6RDD - chains 3 and M of the 13 polymer chains in the assembly; structure by electron microscopy, 3.20 A resolution.

# Chain 3
Protein: Mitochondrial F1F0 ATP synthase associated 32 kDa protein
Organism: Polytomella sp. Pringsheim 198.80
Reference sequence: K0J903 (K0J903_9CHLO); residue numbers follow UniProt; this construct covers 1-325
Chain sequence (325 residues; row label = number of the first residue in the row):
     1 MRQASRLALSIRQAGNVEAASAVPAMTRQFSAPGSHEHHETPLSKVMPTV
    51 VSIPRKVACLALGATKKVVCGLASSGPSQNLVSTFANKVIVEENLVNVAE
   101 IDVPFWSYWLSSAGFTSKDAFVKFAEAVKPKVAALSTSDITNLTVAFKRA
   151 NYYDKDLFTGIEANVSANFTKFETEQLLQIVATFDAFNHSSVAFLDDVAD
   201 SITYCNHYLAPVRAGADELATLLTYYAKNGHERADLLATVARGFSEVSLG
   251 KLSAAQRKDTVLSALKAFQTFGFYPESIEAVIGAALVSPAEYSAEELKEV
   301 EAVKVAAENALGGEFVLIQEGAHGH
Unresolved in the structure: 1-76, 322-325

# Chain M
Protein: Mitochondrial ATP synthase subunit 6
Organism: Polytomella sp. Pringsheim 198.80
Reference sequence: H8PGG3 (H8PGG3_9CHLO); numbering as in UniProt (aligned over 1-327)
Chain sequence (327 residues; numbered 1 to 327; the number before each row is that of its first residue):
     1 MSVLSSVSMGSRIGSSLLGRSSAYLAQCGFSTRSNLNGSIDTSSSVFQAL
    51 SSDNENKPAASPLNVKLPGMSCSSILLPKTSRIAVPFGNQTMAMSSVRDV
   101 KTGSLPTNFLTGVYRFWRSQNPAEKPHDPVNDRLLPAVVDASDKRASIGT
   151 WATTFFCTIISCNLLGLMPFNEAPTSGLGFATGLGVSVWATATILGLSKT
   201 GFKFPGHFIPGGTPWPMAFIFVPLETISYTFRAVSLGVRLWVNMLAGHTL
   251 LHILTGMALALPFSLGFFSMVPATFGVCCLLSALVGLEYLVAVLQSGVFS
   301 ILSTVYVGEFNHDKFIGPAAKIVKKIH
Unresolved in the structure: 1-94, 206-218, 325-327
Metal / ion sites: Zn2+: His248, His252
Reported in the primary citation:
  - catalytic residues: His248, Glu288 (proposed by the authors, not directly observed)

# Interface between chain 3 and chain M
Contacting residue pairs (43):
  Tyr208(3) - Leu135(M)  hydrophobic
  Leu209(3) - Leu135(M)  hydrophobic
  Leu209(3) - Val139(M)  hydrophobic
  Val212(3) - Pro136(M)  hydrophobic
  Val212(3) - Val139(M)  hydrophobic
  Arg213(3) - Val139(M)
  Arg213(3) - Asp143(M)  salt bridge
  Arg242(3) - Asp132(M)  salt bridge
  Arg242(3) - Pro136(M)
  Ser245(3) - Pro136(M)
  Glu246(3) - Arg133(M)  salt bridge
  Glu246(3) - Ile316(M)
  Glu246(3) - Gly317(M)
  Glu246(3) - Pro318(M)
  Glu246(3) - Ala319(M)  hydrogen bond (side chain-backbone)
  Glu246(3) - Ala320(M)
  Val247(3) - Asp140(M)
  Val247(3) - Ile316(M)  hydrophobic
  Glu276(3) - Asn131(M)  hydrogen bond
  Glu276(3) - Arg133(M)
  Ser277(3) - Arg133(M)
  Glu279(3) - Arg133(M)  salt bridge
  Glu279(3) - Ala320(M)
  Glu279(3) - Lys321(M)
  Glu279(3) - Ile322(M)  hydrogen bond (side chain-backbone)
  Ala280(3) - Arg133(M)
  Gly283(3) - Ala320(M)
  Leu311(3) - Ile322(M)  hydrophobic
  Gly312(3) - Lys324(M)
  Gly313(3) - Ile322(M)
  Gly313(3) - Val323(M)
  Gly313(3) - Lys324(M)
  Glu314(3) - Lys321(M)
  Glu314(3) - Ile322(M)
  Glu314(3) - Val323(M)  hydrogen bond (backbone-backbone)
  Phe315(3) - Ala320(M)  hydrophobic
  Phe315(3) - Lys321(M)
  Phe315(3) - Ile322(M)  hydrophobic
  Val316(3) - Ala320(M)
  Val316(3) - Lys321(M)  hydrogen bond (backbone-backbone)
  Val316(3) - Val323(M)  hydrophobic
  Leu317(3) - Ala319(M)
  Ile318(3) - Ala319(M)  hydrogen bond (backbone-backbone)
Interface residues without a listed pair, chain 3 (24 interface residues in all): Lys251, Ala307, Glu308
Interface residues without a listed pair, chain M (18 interface residues in all): Ala137

# Overview
The interface between chain 3 and chain M involves 24 residues on one side and 18 on the other, with 6
hydrogen bonds and 4 salt bridges. Polar pairs include Arg213(3)-Asp143(M), Arg242(3)-Asp132(M) and
Glu246(3)-Arg133(M). The Zn2+ site is built by His248(M) and His252(M). From the paper: catalytic residues
His248(M) and Glu288(M).
Here chain 3 is Mitochondrial F1F0 ATP synthase associated 32 kDa protein and chain M is Mitochondrial ATP
synthase subunit 6, both from Polytomella sp. Pringsheim 198.80. Entry 6RDD (Cryo-EM structure of Polytomella
F-ATP synthase, Primary rotary state 2, monomer-masked refinement) was determined by electron microscopy (same
publication as 6RD4, 6RD5, 6RD6, 6RD7, 6RD8, 6RD9 and 46 further entries).
